PDB entry 6LRR | electron microscopy, 3.37 A resolution | chains H and A of the 24 polymer chains in the assembly

[Chain H (and A)]
Name: Ribulose bisphosphate carboxylase large chain
Organism: Nostoc sp. (strain PCC 7120 / SAG 25.82 / UTEX 2576)
Notes: EC 4.1.1.39; chain A of this document is another copy of the same molecule, construct and numbering; everything in this record applies to it too
Reference sequence: P00879 (RBL_NOSS1); residue numbers follow UniProt; this construct covers 1-476
Sequence (476 residues; row label = number of the first residue in the row):
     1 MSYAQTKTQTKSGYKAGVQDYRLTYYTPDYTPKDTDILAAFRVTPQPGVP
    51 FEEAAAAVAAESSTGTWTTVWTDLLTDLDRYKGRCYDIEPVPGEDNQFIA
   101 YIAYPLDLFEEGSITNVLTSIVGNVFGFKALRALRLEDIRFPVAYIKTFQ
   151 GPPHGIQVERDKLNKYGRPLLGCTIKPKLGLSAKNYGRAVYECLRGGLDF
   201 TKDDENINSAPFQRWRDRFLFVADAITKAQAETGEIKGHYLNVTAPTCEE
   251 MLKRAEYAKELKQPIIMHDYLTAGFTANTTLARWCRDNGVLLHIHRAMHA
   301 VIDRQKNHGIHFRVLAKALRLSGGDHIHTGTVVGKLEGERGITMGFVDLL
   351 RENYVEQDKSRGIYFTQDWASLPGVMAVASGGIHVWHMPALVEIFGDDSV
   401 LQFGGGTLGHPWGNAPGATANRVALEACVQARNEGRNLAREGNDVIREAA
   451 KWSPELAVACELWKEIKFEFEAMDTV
Unresolved in the structure: 1-21, 67-73, 463-476 (chain A: 1-21, 66-76, 463-476)
Disulfide bonds: Cys173-Cys193
Curated features (UniProtKB/Swiss-Prot):
  - active site (Proton acceptor): Lys176, His295
  - binding site (substrate): Asn124, Thr174, Lys178, Arg296, His328, Ser380
  - binding site (Mg(2+)): Lys202, Asp204, Glu205
  - site: Lys335 (Transition state stabilizer)
  - modified residue: Lys202 (N6-carboxylysine)

[How chain H and chain A interact]
Pairs across the interface (20; chain H residue first):
  Asp34(H) with Asp34(A)
  Thr35(H) with Val143(A)
  Arg80(H) with Asn353(A); Ser371(A), hydrogen bond
  Leu106(H) with Lys147(A)
  Asp107(H) with Ser371(A), hydrogen bond
  Glu111(H) with Lys147(A), salt bridge
  Val143(H) with Thr35(A); Ala144(A), hydrophobic
  Ala144(H) with Val143(A), hydrophobic; Ala144(A), hydrophobic; Lys147(A)
  Lys147(H) with Leu106(A); Glu111(A), salt bridge; Ala144(A); Thr148(A)
  Thr148(H) with Lys147(A)
  Asn353(H) with Arg80(A)
  Ser371(H) with Arg80(A); Asp107(A), hydrogen bond

[Overview]
Chain H and chain A each contribute 12 residues to their interface; the contacts include 3 hydrogen bonds and
2 salt bridges. Polar contacts include Glu111(H)-Lys147(A), Arg80(H)-Ser371(A) and Asp107(H)-Ser371(A).
Chain H and chain A are both Ribulose bisphosphate carboxylase large chain (Nostoc sp. (strain PCC 7120 / SAG
25.82 / UTEX 2576)); the structure, Cryo-EM structure of RuBisCO-Raf1 from Anabaena sp. PCC 7120, was
determined by electron microscopy, deposited together with 6LRS and 6KKM.
